Entry 6PCU (X-ray diffraction, 2.40 A resolution); this record covers chains A and B.

Chain A:
Protein: Outer capsid protein VP4
From: Rotavirus A
UniProt: Q2VE61 (Q2VE61_9REOV); residues 64-223 here correspond to UniProt positions 54-213 (UniProt number = residue number - 10)
Sequence (162 residues; each row starts with the number of its first residue):
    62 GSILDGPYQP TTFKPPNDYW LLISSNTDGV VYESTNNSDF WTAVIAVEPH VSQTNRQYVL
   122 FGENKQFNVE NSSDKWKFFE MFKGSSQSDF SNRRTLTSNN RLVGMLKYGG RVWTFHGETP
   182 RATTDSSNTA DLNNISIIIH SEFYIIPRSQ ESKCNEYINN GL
Sequence notes: expression tag (62-63)
Reported in the primary citation:
  - specificity-determining residues: Asn98, Gln148, Asn195 to Ile199 (by similarity / conservation)

Chain B:
Protein: Variable domain of antibody scFv9
From: Homo sapiens
Notes: antibody fragment or engineered binder
Sequence (252 residues; numbered 1 to 237 plus 15 insertion-coded residues; the number before each row is that of its first residue; a row labelled like 118A-118O holds insertion residues (118A, then the next letters in order)):
     1 GSQPVLTQPP SASASLGASV TLTCTLSSGY SNYKVDWYQQ RPGKGPRFVM RVGTGGIVGS
    61 KGDGIADRFS VSGSGLNRSL TIKNIQEEDE SDYHCGADHG SGDNFVRVFG GGTKLTVL
118A-118O GGGGSGGGGSGGGGS
   119 QVQLQESGPG LVKPSQTLSL TCSVSGVSLS GGSYTWNWIR QPAGKGLEWI GRIFTSGSTN
   179 YNPSLKGRLT MSIDTSKNQL SLRLSSVTAA DTAVYYCVAD YYYSVPDVWG QGTPVTVSS
Not modelled in the structure: 1, 118A-118O, 237
Disulfides: Cys24-Cys95

Interface between chain A and chain B:
Pairs across the interface - 39 pairs, chain A then chain B:
  Thr73(A) with Ser151(B)
  Glu94(A) with Tyr221(B)
  Ser95(A) with Tyr221(B)
  Thr96(A) with Tyr220(B); Tyr221(B)
  Asn97(A) with Phe172(B); Tyr220(B), hydrogen bond (backbone-side chain)
  Asn98(A) with Thr153(B), hydrogen bond; Arg170(B); Asp218(B), hydrogen bond; Tyr220(B)
  Ser99(A) with Ser101(B); Gly102(B); Phe172(B)
  Phe122(A) with Tyr221(B); Ser222(B)
  Gly123(A) with Gly59(B); Tyr221(B), hydrogen bond (backbone-backbone)
  Glu124(A) with Val58(B); Val223(B)
  Gly145(A) with Ser101(B)
  Ser146(A) with Ser101(B)
  Ser147(A) with Asp98(B), hydrogen bond
  Gln148(A) with Tyr33(B); Lys34(B), hydrogen bond (side chain-backbone); Asp98(B), hydrogen bond (side chain-backbone)
  Asp192(A) with Ser176(B)
  Asn195(A) with Phe172(B); Thr173(B); Ser174(B), hydrogen bond (side chain-backbone); Ser176(B), hydrogen bond; Tyr220(B), hydrogen bond (backbone-side chain)
  Ser197(A) with Gly150(B); Ser151(B), hydrogen bond; Tyr220(B); Tyr221(B), hydrogen bond
  Ile198(A) with Tyr221(B), hydrogen bond (backbone-side chain)
  Ile199(A) with Tyr219(B); Tyr221(B), hydrophobic
Interface residues without a listed pair, chain A (21 interface residues in all): Asp100, Ser149
Interface residues without a listed pair, chain B (26 interface residues in all): Asn32, Arg51, Ser60, Ala97, Gly100
The authors on this interface:
  - pairs named by the authors: Lys34(B)-Gln148(A) (hydrogen bond), Asp98(B)-Gln148(A) (hydrogen bond)
  - epitope / paratope residues, chain A: Glu94(A), Asn98(A), Phe122(A), Gly145(A), Gln148(A), Asn195(A)
  - epitope / paratope residues, chain B: Tyr33(B), Lys34(B), Val58(B), Gly59(B), Asp98(B), Gly100(B), Ser101(B)

In short:
21 residues of chain A face 26 of chain B across their interface, with 13 hydrogen bonds. Among the polar
pairs are Asn97(A)-Tyr220(B), Asn98(A)-Thr153(B) and Asn98(A)-Asp218(B). The paper describes hydrogen bonds
between Lys34(B) and Gln148(A) and Asp98(B) and Gln148(A). From the paper: epitope/paratope residues Glu94(A),
Asn98(A) and Tyr33(B) among others; specificity determinants Asn98(A), Gln148(A) and Asn195(A).
Here chain A is Outer capsid protein VP4 (Rotavirus A) and chain B is Variable domain of antibody scFv9 (Homo
sapiens). Entry 6PCU (VP8* of a G2P[4] human rotavirus in complex with scFv antibody 9) was determined by
X-ray diffraction.
